Entry 1YDG (X-ray diffraction, 2.00 A resolution); this record covers chains C and D of the 4 polymer chains in the assembly.

Chain C (and D):
Molecule: trp repressor binding protein WrbA
From: Deinococcus radiodurans
Notes: chain D of this document is another copy of the same molecule, construct and numbering; everything in this record applies to it too
UniProt: Q9RYU4 (Q9RYU4_DEIRA); numbering as in UniProt (aligned over 2-199)
Sequence (211 residues; numbered -1 to 209; the number before each row is that of its first residue; numbers below 1 keep their minus sign (Met-1 is residue -1)):
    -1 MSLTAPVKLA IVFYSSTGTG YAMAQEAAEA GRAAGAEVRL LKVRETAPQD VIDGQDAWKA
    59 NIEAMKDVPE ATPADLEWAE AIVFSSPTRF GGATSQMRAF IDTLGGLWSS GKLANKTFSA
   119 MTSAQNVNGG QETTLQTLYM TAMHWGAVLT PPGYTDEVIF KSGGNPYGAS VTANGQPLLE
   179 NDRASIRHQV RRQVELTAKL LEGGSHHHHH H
Disordered / not traced: -1 to 1, 204-209
Differences from the reference sequence: cloning artifact (-1 to 1, 200, 202-203); expression tag (204-209)
UniProt features mapped onto this chain:
  - binding site (FMN): Ser13 to Gly18, Thr86 to Phe88, Ser121 to Gly127, His142

Interface between chain C and chain D:
Contacting residue pairs - 49 pairs, chain C then chain D:
  Trp106(C) - Tyr152(D)  hydrophobic
  Ala112(C) - Thr153(D)
  Asn113(C) - Arg190(D)  hydrogen bond
  Gln134(C) - Gln134(D)
  Gln134(C) - Met138(D)
  Tyr137(C) - Met141(D)  hydrophobic
  Met138(C) - Gln134(D)
  Met138(C) - Tyr165(D)
  Met141(C) - Tyr137(D)  hydrophobic
  Met141(C) - Pro149(D)  hydrophobic
  Met141(C) - Gly151(D)
  Met141(C) - Pro164(D)
  Met141(C) - Tyr165(D)  hydrophobic
  His142(C) - Tyr152(D)
  His142(C) - Pro164(D)
  His142(C) - Tyr165(D)  hydrogen bond
  Gly144(C) - Gly151(D)
  Gly144(C) - Arg190(D)  hydrogen bond (backbone-side chain)
  Ala145(C) - Leu147(D)
  Ala145(C) - Pro149(D)
  Val146(C) - Val146(D)  hydrophobic
  Val146(C) - Leu147(D)
  Leu147(C) - Val146(D)
  Leu147(C) - Leu147(D)  hydrogen bond (backbone-backbone)
  Pro149(C) - Met141(D)  hydrophobic
  Pro149(C) - Ala145(D)
  Gly151(C) - Met141(D)
  Tyr152(C) - Trp106(D)  hydrophobic
  Tyr152(C) - His142(D)
  Thr153(C) - Ala112(D)
  Pro164(C) - Met141(D)
  Pro164(C) - His142(D)
  Tyr165(C) - Met138(D)  hydrophobic
  Tyr165(C) - Met141(D)  hydrophobic
  Tyr165(C) - His142(D)  hydrogen bond
  Arg190(C) - Asn113(D)  hydrogen bond
  Arg190(C) - Gly144(D)  hydrogen bond (side chain-backbone)
  Leu194(C) - Leu198(D)
  Lys197(C) - Lys197(D)
  Lys197(C) - Leu198(D)
  Lys197(C) - Gly201(D)
  Lys197(C) - Gly202(D)
  Leu198(C) - Leu194(D)  hydrophobic
  Leu198(C) - Lys197(D)
  Glu200(C) - Gly201(D)
  Gly201(C) - Lys197(D)
  Gly201(C) - Glu200(D)
  Gly201(C) - Gly201(D)
  Gly202(C) - Lys197(D)
Also at the interface, not in a pair above, chain C (27 interface residues in all): Pro150, Phe158
Also at the interface, not in a pair above, chain D (26 interface residues in all): Pro150

Summary:
27 residues of chain C and 26 residues of chain D are in contact; the contacts include 7 hydrogen bonds. Polar
contacts include Asn113(C)-Arg190(D), His142(C)-Tyr165(D) and Gly144(C)-Arg190(D). UniProt lists 17
FMN-binding residues on chain C.
Chain C and chain D are both trp repressor binding protein WrbA (Deinococcus radiodurans); the structure,
Crystal Structure of Trp repressor binding protein WrbA, was determined by X-ray diffraction, deposited
together with 1ZWK, 1ZWL and 1YRH.
